PDB entry 8S35 | electron microscopy, 2.90 A resolution | chains B and I of the 12 polymer chains in the assembly

== Chain B ==
Name: CRISPR type AFERR-associated protein Csf2
Source organism: Klebsiella pneumoniae
Notes: engineered mutation(s): 6xHis-tag
UniProtKB: A0A333ESG5 (A0A333ESG5_KLEPN); numbering as in UniProt (aligned over 1-343)
Amino-acid sequence (350 residues; row label = number of the first residue in the row):
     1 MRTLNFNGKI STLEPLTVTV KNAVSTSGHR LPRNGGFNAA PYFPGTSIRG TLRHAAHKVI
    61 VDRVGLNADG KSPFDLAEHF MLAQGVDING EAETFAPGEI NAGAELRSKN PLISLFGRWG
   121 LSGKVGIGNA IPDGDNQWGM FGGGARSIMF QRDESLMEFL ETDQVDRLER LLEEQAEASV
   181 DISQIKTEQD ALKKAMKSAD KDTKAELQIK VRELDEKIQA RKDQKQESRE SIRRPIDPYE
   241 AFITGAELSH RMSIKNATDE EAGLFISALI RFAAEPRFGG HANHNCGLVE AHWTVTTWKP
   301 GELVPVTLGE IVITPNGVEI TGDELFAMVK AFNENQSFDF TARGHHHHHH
Disordered / not traced: 343-350
Differences from the reference sequence: expression tag (344-350)

== Chain I ==
Molecule: Ts-DNA
Sequence (60 nucleotides; row label = number of the first residue in the row; numbers below 1 keep their minus sign (DC-48 is residue -48)):
   -48 CCCTCCCTCC AGCTTCCGAG ACCCTTCGGG AGGTGCATCC CGGTCTCGCT TGGCCTCCTC
Disordered / not traced: -48 to -28, 10-11

== Interface between chain B and chain I ==
Pairs across the interface (22):
  Lys21(B) - DG-7(I)  base contact
  Lys21(B) - DG-6(I)  hydrogen bond to the base
  Trp119(B) - DC-4(I)  hydrogen bond to the base
  Trp119(B) - DT-3(I)  base contact
  Gln175(B) - DC-13(I)  phosphate contact
  Ala176(B) - DC-13(I)  phosphate contact
  Ser179(B) - DC-13(I)  sugar contact
  Ser179(B) - DA-12(I)  phosphate contact
  Lys186(B) - DT-11(I)  salt bridge to the phosphate
  Lys222(B) - DT-11(I)  sugar contact
  Glu230(B) - DT-11(I)  sugar contact
  Glu230(B) - DC-10(I)  sugar contact
  Ser231(B) - DC-13(I)  hydrogen bond to the phosphate
  Ser231(B) - DA-12(I)  phosphate contact
  Arg233(B) - DG-14(I)  hydrogen bond to the phosphate
  Arg233(B) - DC-13(I)  salt bridge to the phosphate
  Arg234(B) - DC-13(I)  base contact
  Arg234(B) - DA-12(I)  hydrogen bond to the phosphate
  Arg234(B) - DT-11(I)  hydrogen bond to the sugar
  Pro235(B) - DC-13(I)  base contact
  Pro235(B) - DA-12(I)  sugar contact
  Asp237(B) - DT-11(I)  base contact
Interface residues without a listed pair, chain B (17 interface residues in all): Arg146, Ile182, Gln219, Arg229

== Summary ==
17 residues of chain B face 9 of chain I across their interface, with 6 hydrogen bonds and 2 salt bridges.
Polar contacts include Lys21(B)-DG-6(I), Trp119(B)-DC-4(I) and Arg234(B)-DT-11(I).
Chain B is CRISPR type AFERR-associated protein Csf2 (Klebsiella pneumoniae) and chain I is Ts-DNA; the
structure, DNA-bound Type IV-A3 CRISPR effector in complex with DinG helicase from K. pneumoniae (state I),
was determined by electron microscopy, deposited together with 8RC2, 8RC3, 8RFJ, 8S36 and 8S37.
